Entry 7Q4P (electron microscopy, 2.15 A resolution); this record covers chains A and C of the 8 polymer chains in the assembly.

[Chain A]
Protein: Splicing factor 3B subunit 1
Source organism: Homo sapiens
Reference sequence: O75533 (SF3B1_HUMAN); numbering as in UniProt (aligned over 1-1304)
Amino-acid sequence (1304 residues; numbered 1 to 1304; the number before each row is that of its first residue):
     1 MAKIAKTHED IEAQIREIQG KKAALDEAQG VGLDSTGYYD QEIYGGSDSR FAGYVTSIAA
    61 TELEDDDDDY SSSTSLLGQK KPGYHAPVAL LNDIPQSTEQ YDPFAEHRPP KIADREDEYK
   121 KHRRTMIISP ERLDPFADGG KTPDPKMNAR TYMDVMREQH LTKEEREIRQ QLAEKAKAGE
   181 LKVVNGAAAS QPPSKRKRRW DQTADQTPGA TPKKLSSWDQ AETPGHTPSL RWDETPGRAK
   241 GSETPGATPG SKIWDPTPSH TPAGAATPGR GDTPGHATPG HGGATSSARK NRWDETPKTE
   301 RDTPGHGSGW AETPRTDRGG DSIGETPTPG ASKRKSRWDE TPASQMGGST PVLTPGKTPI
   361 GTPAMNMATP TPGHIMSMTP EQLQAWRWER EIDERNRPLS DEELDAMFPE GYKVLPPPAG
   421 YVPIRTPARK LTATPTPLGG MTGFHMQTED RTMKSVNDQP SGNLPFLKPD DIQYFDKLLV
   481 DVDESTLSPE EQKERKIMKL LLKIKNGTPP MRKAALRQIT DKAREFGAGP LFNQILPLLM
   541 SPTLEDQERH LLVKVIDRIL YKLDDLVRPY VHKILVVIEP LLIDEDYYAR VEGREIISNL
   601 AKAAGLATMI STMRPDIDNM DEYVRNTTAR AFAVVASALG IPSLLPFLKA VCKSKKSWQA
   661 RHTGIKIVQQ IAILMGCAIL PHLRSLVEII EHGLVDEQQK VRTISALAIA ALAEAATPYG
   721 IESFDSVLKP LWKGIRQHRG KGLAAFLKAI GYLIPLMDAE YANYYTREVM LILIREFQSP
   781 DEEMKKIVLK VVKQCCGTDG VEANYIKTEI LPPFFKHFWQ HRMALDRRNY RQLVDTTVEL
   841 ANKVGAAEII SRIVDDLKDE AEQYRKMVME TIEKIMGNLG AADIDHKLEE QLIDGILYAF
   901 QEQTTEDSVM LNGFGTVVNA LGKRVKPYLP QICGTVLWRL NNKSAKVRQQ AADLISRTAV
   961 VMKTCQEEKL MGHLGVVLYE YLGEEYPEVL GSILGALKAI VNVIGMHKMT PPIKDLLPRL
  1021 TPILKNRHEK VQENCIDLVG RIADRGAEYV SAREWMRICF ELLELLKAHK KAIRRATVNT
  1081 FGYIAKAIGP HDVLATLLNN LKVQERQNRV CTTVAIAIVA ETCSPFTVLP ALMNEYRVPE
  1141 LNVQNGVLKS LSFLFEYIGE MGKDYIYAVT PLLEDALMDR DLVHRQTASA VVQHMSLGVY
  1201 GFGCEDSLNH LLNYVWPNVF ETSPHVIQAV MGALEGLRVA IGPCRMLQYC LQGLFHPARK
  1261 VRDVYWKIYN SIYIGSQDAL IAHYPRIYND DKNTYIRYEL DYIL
Disordered / not traced: 1-1050
Curated features (UniProtKB/Swiss-Prot):
  - region: Gly529 to Arg568 (Interaction with SF3B14), Gln547 to His550 (Interaction with PHF5A), Glu1156, Tyr1157 (Interaction with PHF5A)
  - site: Pro469 (Interaction with RNA), Tyr587 (Interaction with RNA), Glu592 (Interaction with PHF5A), Lys602 (Interaction with SF3B3), Cys677 (Interaction with SF3B3), Cys1035 (Interaction with RNA), Tyr1049 (Interaction with RNA), Leu1141 (Interaction with RNA), Glu1205 (Interaction with SF3B3)
  - modified residue: Thr125 (Phosphothreonine), Ser129 (Phosphoserine), Lys141 (N6-acetyllysine), Thr142 (Phosphothreonine), Arg157 (Citrulline), Ser194 (Phosphoserine), Thr203 (Phosphothreonine), Thr207 (Phosphothreonine), Thr211 (Phosphothreonine), Lys214 (N6-acetyllysine), Thr223 (Phosphothreonine), Thr227 (Phosphothreonine), Ser229 (Phosphoserine), Thr235 (Phosphothreonine), Thr244 (Phosphothreonine), Thr248 (Phosphothreonine), Thr257 (Phosphothreonine), Thr261 (Phosphothreonine), Thr267 (Phosphothreonine), Thr273 (Phosphothreonine) and 22 more in UniProt
  - cross-link (Glycyl lysine isopeptide (Lys-Gly)): Lys214 (interchain with G-Cter in SUMO2), Lys413 (interchain with G-Cter in SUMO1), Lys430 (interchain with G-Cter in SUMO2)
  - mutagenesis: Trp200 (W200A: Abolishes interaction with RBM39; when associated with A-218; A-232; A-254; A-293; A-310 and A-338), Trp218 (W218A: Abolishes interaction with RBM39; when associated with A-200; A-232; A-254; A-293; A-310 and A-338), Thr223 (T223A: No effect on interaction with PPP1R8), Thr227 (T227A: No effect on interaction with PPP1R8), Trp232 (W232A: Abolishes interaction with RBM39; when associated with A-200; A-218; A-254; A-293; A-310 and A-338), Thr235 (T235A: No effect on interaction with PPP1R8), Thr244 (T244A: Slight inhibition of interaction with PPP1R8), Thr248 (T248A: Slight inhibition of interaction with PPP1R8), Trp254 (W254A: Abolishes interaction with RBM39; when associated with A-200; A-218; A-232; A-293; A-310 and A-338), Thr257 (T257A: No effect on interaction with PPP1R8), Thr261 (T261A: Slight inhibition of interaction with PPP1R8), Thr267 (T267A: No effect on interaction with PPP1R8), 9 further mutagenesis entries in UniProt

[Chain C]
Protein: Splicing factor 3B subunit 3
Source organism: Homo sapiens
Reference sequence: Q15393 (SF3B3_HUMAN); residues 1-1217 here = UniProt positions 1-1217
Amino-acid sequence (1217 residues; row label = number of the first residue in the row):
     1 MFLYNLTLQR ATGISFAIHG NFSGTKQQEI VVSRGKILEL LRPDPNTGKV HTLLTVEVFG
    61 VIRSLMAFRL TGGTKDYIVV GSDSGRIVIL EYQPSKNMFE KIHQETFGKS GCRRIVPGQF
   121 LAVDPKGRAV MISAIEKQKL VYILNRDAAA RLTISSPLEA HKANTLVYHV VGVDVGFENP
   181 MFACLEMDYE EADNDPTGEA AANTQQTLTF YELDLGLNHV VRKYSEPLEE HGNFLITVPG
   241 GSDGPSGVLI CSENYITYKN FGDQPDIRCP IPRRRNDLDD PERGMIFVCS ATHKTKSMFF
   301 FLAQTEQGDI FKITLETDED MVTEIRLKYF DTVPVAAAMC VLKTGFLFVA SEFGNHYLYQ
   361 IAHLGDDDEE PEFSSAMPLE EGDTFFFQPR PLKNLVLVDE LDSLSPILFC QIADLANEDT
   421 PQLYVACGRG PRSSLRVLRH GLEVSEMAVS ELPGNPNAVW TVRRHIEDEF DAYIIVSFVN
   481 ATLVLSIGET VEEVTDSGFL GTTPTLSCSL LGDDALVQVY PDGIRHIRAD KRVNEWKTPG
   541 KKTIVKCAVN QRQVVIALTG GELVYFEMDP SGQLNEYTER KEMSADVVCM SLANVPPGEQ
   601 RSRFLAVGLV DNTVRIISLD PSDCLQPLSM QALPAQPESL CIVEMGGTEK QDELGERGSI
   661 GFLYLNIGLQ NGVLLRTVLD PVTGDLSDTR TRYLGSRPVK LFRVRMQGQE AVLAMSSRSW
   721 LSYSYQSRFH LTPLSYETLE FASGFASEQC PEGIVAISTN TLRILALEKL GAVFNQVAFP
   781 LQYTPRKFVI HPESNNLIII ETDHNAYTEA TKAQRKQQMA EEMVEAAGED ERELAAEMAA
   841 AFLNENLPES IFGAPKAGNG QWASVIRVMN PIQGNTLDLV QLEQNEAAFS VAVCRFSNTG
   901 EDWYVLVGVA KDLILNPRSV AGGFVYTYKL VNNGEKLEFL HKTPVEEVPA AIAPFQGRVL
   961 IGVGKLLRVY DLGKKKLLRK CENKHIANYI SGIQTIGHRV IVSDVQESFI WVRYKRNENQ
  1021 LIIFADDTYP RWVTTASLLD YDTVAGADKF GNICVVRLPP NTNDEVDEDP TGNKALWDRG
  1081 LLNGASQKAE VIMNYHVGET VLSLQKTTLI PGGSESLVYT TLSGGIGILV PFTSHEDHDF
  1141 FQHVEMHLRS EHPPLCGRDH LSFRSYYFPV KNVIDGDLCE QFNSMEPNKQ KNVSEELDRT
  1201 PPEVSKKLED IRTRYAF
Disordered / not traced: 366-369, 444-772, 827-832
Curated features (UniProtKB/Swiss-Prot):
  - region: Glu105 to Gln119 (Interaction with PHF5A, SF3B1 and SF3B5), Asn145 to Tyr168 (Interaction with PHF5A, SF3B1 and SF3B5), Asp193 to His231 (Interaction with SF3B1 and SF3B5), Arg786 to His804 (Interaction with SF3B1 and SF3B5), Thr1028 to Lys1049 (Interaction with SF3B1), Thr1100 to Ser1123 (Interaction with SF3B5)
  - site: Gly284 (Interaction with SF3B5), Glu306 (Interaction with SF3B5), Glu352 (Interaction with SF3B5), Arg429 (Interaction with SF3B5), Asn916 (Interaction with SF3B5), Asn988 (Interaction with SF3B1), Lys1171 (Interaction with SF3B1)
  - modified residue: Ser156 (Phosphoserine), Thr1200 (Phosphothreonine)

[Interface between chain A and chain C]
Residue-residue contacts (59):
  Lys1163(A) with Gln1142(C)
  Tyr1200(A) with Leu1161(C), hydrophobic; Ser1162(C); Ser1165(C)
  Gly1201(A) with Val1170(C)
  Phe1202(A) with Gln1142(C)
  Gly1203(A) with Lys1171(C)
  Glu1205(A) with Lys1171(C), salt bridge
  Val1239(A) with Pro1169(C)
  Ala1240(A) with Pro1169(C)
  Ile1241(A) with Pro1169(C)
  Gly1242(A) with Pro1169(C)
  Cys1244(A) with Pro1030(C)
  Arg1245(A) with Thr1028(C), hydrogen bond; Tyr1029(C), hydrogen bond
  Gln1248(A) with Thr1028(C), hydrogen bond (side chain-backbone); Tyr1029(C); Pro1030(C)
  Ile1274(A) with Lys109(C); Arg113(C), hydrogen bond (backbone-side chain)
  Gly1275(A) with Arg113(C), hydrogen bond (backbone-side chain)
  Ser1276(A) with Arg113(C)
  Gln1277(A) with Arg113(C); Arg114(C), hydrogen bond (side chain-backbone)
  Asp1278(A) with Gly111(C); Cys112(C), hydrogen bond (side chain-backbone); Tyr1166(C), hydrogen bond; Tyr1167(C)
  Ala1279(A) with Tyr1166(C); Tyr1167(C)
  Ile1281(A) with Phe1050(C), hydrophobic
  Ala1282(A) with Trp1032(C), hydrogen bond (backbone-side chain); Phe1050(C), hydrophobic; Tyr1167(C), hydrophobic
  His1283(A) with Pro1030(C); Tyr1167(C), hydrogen bond (side chain-backbone); Phe1168(C)
  Tyr1284(A) with Gln1006(C), hydrogen bond (backbone-side chain)
  Arg1286(A) with Asn988(C); Val1005(C); Gln1006(C), hydrogen bond; Trp1032(C)
  Lys1292(A) with Pro196(C)
  Tyr1298(A) with Asn916(C); Pro917(C), hydrophobic; Arg918(C)
  Glu1299(A) with Asn916(C), hydrogen bond
  Leu1300(A) with Val1005(C); Trp1032(C); Lys1049(C), hydrogen bond (backbone-side chain); Phe1050(C), hydrophobic
  Asp1301(A) with Val1005(C); Trp1032(C)
  Tyr1302(A) with Leu915(C); Asn916(C), hydrogen bond; Lys1049(C), hydrogen bond (backbone-side chain)
  Ile1303(A) with Arg786(C); Val1005(C), hydrophobic
  Leu1304(A) with Arg786(C)
Interface residues without a listed pair, chain A (36 interface residues in all): Pro1243, Tyr1273, Pro1285, Arg1297
Interface residues without a listed pair, chain C (36 interface residues in all): Leu408, Phe889, Tyr989, Ser991, Leu1102, Met1146

[In short]
Chain A and chain C each contribute 36 residues to their interface; the contacts include 16 hydrogen bonds and
1 salt bridge. Among the polar pairs are Glu1205(A)-Lys1171(C), Arg1245(A)-Thr1028(C) and
Arg1245(A)-Tyr1029(C). From UniProt: 21 mutagenesis sites on chain A.
Here chain A is Splicing factor 3B subunit 1 and chain C is Splicing factor 3B subunit 3, both from Homo
sapiens. Entry 7Q4P (U2 snRNP after ATP-dependent remodelling) was determined by electron microscopy,
deposited together with 7Q3L and 7Q4O.
